8YAH - chains B and D of the 5 polymer chains in the assembly; structure by electron microscopy, 3.30 A resolution.

[Chain B]
Molecule: AP-5 complex subunit beta-1
Source organism: Homo sapiens
Reference sequence: Q2VPB7 (AP5B1_HUMAN); residue numbers follow UniProt; this construct covers 1-878
Sequence (878 residues; row label = number of the first residue in the row):
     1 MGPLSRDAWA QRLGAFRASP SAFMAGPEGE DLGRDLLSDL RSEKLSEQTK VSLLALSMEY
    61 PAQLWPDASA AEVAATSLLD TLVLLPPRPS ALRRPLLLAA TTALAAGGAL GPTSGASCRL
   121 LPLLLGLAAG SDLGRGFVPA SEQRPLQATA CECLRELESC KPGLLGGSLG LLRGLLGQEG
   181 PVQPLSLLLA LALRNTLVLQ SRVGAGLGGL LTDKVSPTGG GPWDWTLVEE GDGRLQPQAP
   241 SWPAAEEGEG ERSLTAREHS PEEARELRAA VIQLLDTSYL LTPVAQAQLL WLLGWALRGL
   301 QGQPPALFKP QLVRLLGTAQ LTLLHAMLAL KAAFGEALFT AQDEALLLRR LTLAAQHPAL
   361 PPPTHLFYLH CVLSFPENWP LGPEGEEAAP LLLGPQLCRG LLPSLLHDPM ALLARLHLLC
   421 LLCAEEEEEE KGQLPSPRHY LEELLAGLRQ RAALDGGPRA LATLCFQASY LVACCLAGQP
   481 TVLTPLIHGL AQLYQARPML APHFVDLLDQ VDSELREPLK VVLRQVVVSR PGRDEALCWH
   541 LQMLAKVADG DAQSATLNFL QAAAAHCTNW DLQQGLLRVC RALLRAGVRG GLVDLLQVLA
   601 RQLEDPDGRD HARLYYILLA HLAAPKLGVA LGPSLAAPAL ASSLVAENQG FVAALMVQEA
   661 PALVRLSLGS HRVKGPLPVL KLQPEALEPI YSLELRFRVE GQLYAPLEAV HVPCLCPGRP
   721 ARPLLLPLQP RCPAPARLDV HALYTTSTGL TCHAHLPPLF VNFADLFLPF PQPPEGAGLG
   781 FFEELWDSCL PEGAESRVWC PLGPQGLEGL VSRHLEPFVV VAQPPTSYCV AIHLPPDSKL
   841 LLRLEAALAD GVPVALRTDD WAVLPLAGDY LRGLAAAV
Not modelled in the structure: 1-6, 131-141, 213-222, 230-260, 301-302, 381-393, 427-433, 632-878

[Chain D]
Molecule: Spatacsin
Source organism: Homo sapiens
Reference sequence: Q96JI7 (SPTCS_HUMAN); residue numbers follow UniProt; this construct covers 1-2443
Sequence (2443 residues; numbered 1 to 2443; the number before each row is that of its first residue):
     1 MAAEEGVASA ASAGGSWGTA AMGRVLPMLL VPVPAEAMGQ LGSRAQLRTQ PEALGSLTAA
    61 GSLQVLSLTP GSRGGGRCCL EGPFWHFLWE DSRNSSTPTE KPKLLALGEN YELLIYEFNL
   121 KDGRCDATIL YSCSREALQK LIDDQDISIS LLSLRILSFH NNTSLLFINK CVILHIIFPE
   181 RDAAIRVLNC FTLPLPAQAV DMIIDTQLCR GILFVLSSLG WIYIFDVVDG TYVAHVDLAL
   241 HKEDMCNEQQ QEPAKISSFT SLKVSQDLDV AVIVSSSNSA VALNLNLYFR QHPGHLLCER
   301 ILEDLPIQGP KGVDEDDPVN SAYNMKLAKF SFQIDRSWKA QLSSLNETIK NSKLEVSCCA
   361 PWFQDILHLE SPESGNHSTS VQSWAFIPQD IMHGQYNVLQ KDHAKTSDPG RSWKIMHISE
   421 QEEPIELKCV SVTGFTALFT WEVERMGYTI TLWDLETQGM QCFSLGTKCI PVDSSGDQQL
   481 CFVLTENGLS LILFGLTQEE FLNRLMIHGS ASTVDTLCHL NGWGRCSIPI HALEAGIENR
   541 QLDTVNFFLK SKENLFNPSS KSSVSDQFDH LSSHLYLRNV EELIPALDLL CSAIRESYSE
   601 PQSKHFSEQL LNLTLSFLNN QIKELFIHTE ELDEHLQKGV NILTSYINEL RTFMIKFPWK
   661 LTDAIDEYDV HENVPKVKES NIWKKLSFEE VIASAILNNK IPEAQTFFRI DSHSAQKLEE
   721 LIGIGLNLVF DNLKKNNIKE ASELLKNMGF DVKGQLLKIC FYTTNKNIRD FLVEILKEKN
   781 YFSEKEKRTI DFVHQVEKLY LGHFQENMQI QSFPRYWIKE QDFFKHKSVL DSFLKYDCKD
   841 EFNKQDHRIV LNWALWWDQL TQESILLPRI SPEEYKSYSP EALWRYLTAR HDWLNIILWI
   901 GEFQTQHSYA SLQQNKWPLL TVDVINQNTS CNNYMRNEIL DKLARNGVFL ASELEDFECF
   961 LLRLSRIGGV IQDTLPVQNY KTKEGWDFHS QFILYCLEHS LQHLLYVYLD CYKLSPENCP
  1021 FLEKKELHEA HPWFEFLVQC RQVASNLTDP KLIFQASLAN AQILIPTNQA SVSSMLLEGH
  1081 TLLALATTMY SPGGVSQVVQ NEENENCLKK VDPQLLKMAL TPYPKLKTAL FPQCTPPSVL
  1141 PSDITIYHLI QSLSPFDPSR LFGWQSANTL AIGDAWSHLP HFSSPDLVNK YAIVERLNFA
  1201 YYLHNGRPSF AFGTFLVQEL IKSKTPKQLI QQVGNEAYVI GLSSFHIPSI GAACVCFLEL
  1261 LGLDSLKLRV DMKVANIILS YKCRNEDAQY SFIRESVAEK LSKLADGEKT TTEELLVLLE
  1321 EGTWNSIQQQ EIKRLSSESS SQWALVVQFC RLHNMKLSIS YLRECAKAND WLQFIIHSQL
  1381 HNYHPAEVKS LIQYFSPVIQ DHLRLAFENL PSVPTSKMDS DQVCNKCPQE LQGSKQEMTD
  1441 LFEILLQCSE EPDSWHWLLV EAVKQQAPIL SVLASCLQGA SAISCLCVWI ITSVEDNVAT
  1501 EAMGHIQDST EDHTWNLEDL SVIWRTLLTR QKSKTLIRGF QLFFKDSPLL LVMEMYELCM
  1561 FFRNYKEAEA KLLEFQKSLE TLNTAATKVH PVIPAMWLED QVCFLLKLML QQCKTQYELG
  1621 KLLQLFVERE HLFSDGPDVK KLCILCQILK DTSIAINHTI ITSYSIENLQ HECRSILERL
  1681 QTDGQFALAR RVAELAELPV DNLVIKEITQ EMQTLKHIEQ WSLKQARIDF WKKCHENFKK
  1741 NSISSKAASS FFSTQAHVAC EHPTGWSSME ERHLLLTLAG HWLAQEDVVP LDKLEELEKQ
  1801 IWLCRITQHT LGRNQEETEP RFSRQISTSG ELSFDSLASE FSFSKLAALN TSKYLELNSL
  1861 PSKETCENRL DWKEQESLNF LIGRLLDDGC VHEASRVCRY FHFYNPDVAL VLHCRALASG
  1921 EASMEDLHPE IHALLQSAEL LEEEAPDIPL RRVHSTSSLD SQKFVTVPSS NEVVTNLEVL
  1981 TSKCLHGKNY CRQVLCLYDL AKELGCSYTD VAAQDGEAML RKILASQQPD RCKRAQAFIS
  2041 TQGLKPDTVA ELVAEEVTRE LLTSSQGTGH KQMFNPTEES QTFLQLTTLC QDRTLVGMKL
  2101 LDKISSVPHG ELSCTTELLI LAHHCFTLTC HMEGIIRVLQ AAHMLTDNHL APSEEYGLVV
  2161 RLLTGIGRYN EMTYIFDLLH KKHYFEVLMR KKLDPSGTLK TALLDYIKRC RPGDSEKHNM
  2221 IALCFSMCRE IGENHEAAAR IQLKLIESQP WEDSLKDGHQ LKQLLLKALT LMLDAAESYA
  2281 KDSCVRQAQH CQRLTKLITL QIHFLNTGQN TMLINLGRHK LMDCILALPR FYQASIVAEA
  2341 YDFVPDWAEI LYQQVILKGD FNYLEEFKQQ RLLKSSIFEE ISKKYKQHQP TDMVMENLKK
  2401 LLTYCEDVYL YYKLAYEHKF YEIVNVLLKD PQTGCCLKDM LAG
Not modelled in the structure: 1-21, 70-72, 94-101, 243-255, 299-315, 353-360, 368-413, 420-422, 522-2443
Curated features (UniProtKB/Swiss-Prot):
  - modified residue: Ser-1955 (Phosphoserine)

[How chain B and chain D interact]
Residue-residue contacts - 7 pairs, chain B then chain D:
  His-621(B) with His-508(D)
  Leu-622(B) with Ile-507(D)
  Ala-623(B) with His-508(D)
  Lys-626(B) with Met-506(D), hydrogen bond (side chain-backbone); Ile-507(D); His-508(D); Gly-509(D)
Other interface residues (no listed pair), chain D (5 interface residues in all): Arg-504

[In short]
Chain B and chain D form an interface of 4 and 5 residues respectively, with 1 hydrogen bond. Its one
hydrogen-bonded contact is Lys-626(B)/Met-506(D).
Here chain B is AP-5 complex subunit beta-1 and chain D is Spatacsin, both from Homo sapiens. Entry 8YAH (full
length AP5 complex bound to SPG11-SPG15) was determined by electron microscopy, deposited together with 8YAB
and 8YAD.
